PDB entry 4MDE | X-ray diffraction, 1.80 A resolution | chains A and B of the 4 polymer chains in the assembly

# Chain A (and B)
Protein: Metallophosphoesterase
From: Clostridium thermocellum
Notes: chain B of this document is another copy of the same molecule, construct and numbering; everything in this record applies to it too
Reference sequence: A3DJ38 (A3DJ38_CLOTH); numbering as in UniProt (aligned over 1-170)
Sequence (171 residues; numbered 0 to 170; the number before each row is that of its first residue; numbering starts at 0):
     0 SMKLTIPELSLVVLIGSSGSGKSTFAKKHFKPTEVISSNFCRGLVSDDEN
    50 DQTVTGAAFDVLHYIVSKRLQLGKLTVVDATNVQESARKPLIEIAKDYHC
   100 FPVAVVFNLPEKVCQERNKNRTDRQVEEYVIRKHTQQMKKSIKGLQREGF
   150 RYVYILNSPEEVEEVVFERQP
Sequence notes: expression tag (0); engineered mutation N38 (Asp in A3DJ38), M137 (Leu in A3DJ38)
Ion coordination: Mg2+: S22 (together with GDP) (shared with 1 residue of chain C)
Residues lining bound ligands: GDP (guanosine-5'-diphosphate): S16, S17, G18, S19, G20, K21, S22, T23, R116, R120, R123
Reported in the primary citation:
  - binding site for GDP: K21, R120
  - binding site for the 5-nt DNA strand: S17, K21, N38, R123
  - catalytic residues: K21 (proposed by the authors, not directly observed)
  - mutagenesis - Q83A, Y128A: unchanged catalytic activity
  - mutagenesis - S37A, F58A, T80A, H133A: decreased catalytic activity

# Interface between chain A and chain B
Contacting residue pairs - 29 pairs, chain A then chain B:
  S0(A) - R146(B)  hydrogen bond (backbone-side chain)
  M1(A) - Q145(B)
  M1(A) - R146(B)
  K2(A) - R150(B)
  T4(A) - F100(B)
  T4(A) - R150(B)  hydrogen bond
  T4(A) - Y151(B)
  K142(A) - N156(B)
  Q145(A) - M1(B)
  Q145(A) - Y153(B)
  R146(A) - S0(B)  hydrogen bond (side chain-backbone)
  R146(A) - M1(B)
  R146(A) - E160(B)
  R146(A) - E163(B)  salt bridge
  R150(A) - K2(B)
  R150(A) - T4(B)  hydrogen bond
  R150(A) - Y153(B)
  R150(A) - E167(B)
  Y151(A) - T4(B)
  Y151(A) - Y151(B)
  Y153(A) - Q145(B)
  Y153(A) - R150(B)
  Y153(A) - Y151(B)
  N156(A) - K142(B)
  E160(A) - R146(B)
  E163(A) - R146(B)  salt bridge
  E167(A) - R150(B)
  Q169(A) - Y151(B)
  Q169(A) - Q169(B)  hydrogen bond
Also at the interface, not in a pair above, chain A (17 interface residues in all): N107, V152
Also at the interface, not in a pair above, chain B (19 interface residues in all): L3, N107, V152

# Overview
17 residues of chain A face 19 of chain B across their interface, with 5 hydrogen bonds and 2 salt bridges.
Polar pairs include R146(A)-E163(B), S0(A)-R146(B) and T4(A)-R150(B). From the paper: the catalytic residue
K21(A); S37A, F58A and T80A of chain A, among others, reduce catalytic activity; 6 substitutions were tested
in all.
Both chains are Metallophosphoesterase (Clostridium thermocellum). Entry 4MDE (Structure of bacterial
polynucleotide kinase product complex bound to GDP and DNA) was determined by X-ray diffraction together with
4MDF from the same study.
